Entry 4RA9 (X-ray diffraction, 2.05 A resolution); this record covers chains A and B.

# Chain A
Protein: L-asparaginase
Source organism: Pyrococcus furiosus DSM 3638
Notes: EC 3.5.1.1
UniProt: Q8TZE8 (Q8TZE8_PYRFU); residues 1-182 here = UniProt positions 1-182
Amino-acid sequence (204 residues; each row starts with the number of its first residue; numbers below 1 keep their minus sign (Met-21 is residue -21)):
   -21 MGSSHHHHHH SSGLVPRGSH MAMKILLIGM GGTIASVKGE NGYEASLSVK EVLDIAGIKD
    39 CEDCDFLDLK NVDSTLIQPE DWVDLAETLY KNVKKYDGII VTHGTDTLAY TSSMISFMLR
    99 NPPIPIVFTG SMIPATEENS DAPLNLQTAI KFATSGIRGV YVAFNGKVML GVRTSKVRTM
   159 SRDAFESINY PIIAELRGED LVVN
Disordered / not traced: -21 to 0
Disulfide bonds: Cys39-Cys42
Sequence notes: expression tag (-21 to 0)
Residues lining bound ligands: citrate anion (FLC): Gly10, Thr11, Val50, Asp51, Ser52, Thr53, Gly82, Thr83, Asp84, Ser109, Met110, Lys154

# Chain B
Protein: L-asparaginase
Source organism: Pyrococcus furiosus DSM 3638
Notes: EC 3.5.1.1
UniProt: Q8TZE8 (Q8TZE8_PYRFU); numbering as in UniProt (aligned over 202-326)
Amino-acid sequence (147 residues; numbered 180 to 326; the number before each row is that of its first residue):
   180 MGSSHHHHHH SSGLVPRGSH MAVLVIKLIP GLSGDIFRAA VELGYRGIVI EGYGAGGIPY
   240 RGSDLLQTIE ELSKEIPIVM TTQAMYDGVD LTRYKVGRLA LRAGVIPAGD MTKEATVTKL
   300 MWILGHTNNV EEIKVLMRKN LVGELRD
Disordered / not traced: 180-198
Sequence notes: expression tag (180-201)
Residues lining bound ligands: citrate anion (FLC): Lys274, Arg277, Leu278, Arg281

# Chain A / chain B interface
Pairs across the interface (47):
  Pro57(A) with His199(B); Met300(B), hydrophobic
  Trp60(A) with Met300(B), hydrophobic
  Ala87(A) with Glu293(B)
  Tyr88(A) with Glu293(B); Thr297(B)
  Ser91(A) with Glu293(B); Ala294(B); Thr297(B)
  Met92(A) with His199(B); Thr297(B); Met300(B), hydrophobic
  Ser94(A) with Val321(B)
  Phe95(A) with Ala294(B); Thr297(B); Lys298(B); Trp301(B); Val321(B), hydrophobic; Glu323(B)
  Met96(A) with His199(B); Trp301(B)
  Arg98(A) with Trp301(B); Leu320(B); Val321(B)
  Leu148(A) with Gly322(B)
  Val150(A) with Thr291(B); Ala294(B); Gly322(B); Glu323(B)
  Arg151(A) with Asp289(B), salt bridge; Thr291(B); Gly322(B), hydrogen bond (side chain-backbone); Glu323(B), hydrogen bond (side chain-backbone); Leu324(B); Arg325(B)
  Thr152(A) with Glu293(B)
  Ser153(A) with Thr291(B); Glu293(B), hydrogen bond
  Lys154(A) with Glu293(B)
  Glu164(A) with Tyr265(B), hydrogen bond
  Ile166(A) with Met264(B); Thr291(B)
  Asn167(A) with Tyr265(B); Asp266(B), hydrogen bond (side chain-backbone); Asp289(B), hydrogen bond (side chain-backbone); Arg325(B), hydrogen bond (backbone-side chain)
  Tyr168(A) with Arg325(B)
Interface residues without a listed pair, chain A (23 interface residues in all): Val61, Val155, Pro169
Interface residues without a listed pair, chain B (20 interface residues in all): Gly267, Val296

# Overview
The interface between chain A and chain B involves 23 residues on one side and 20 on the other; the contacts
include 7 hydrogen bonds and 1 salt bridge. Polar contacts include Arg151(A)-Asp289(B), Arg151(A)-Gly322(B)
and Arg151(A)-Glu323(B). Chain A binds citrate anion.
Here chain A is L-asparaginase and chain B is L-asparaginase, both from Pyrococcus furiosus DSM 3638. Entry
4RA9 (Crystal Structure of Conjoint Pyrococcus Furiosus L-asparaginase with Citrate) was determined by X-ray
diffraction (same publication as 4NJE and 4Q0M).
